PDB entry 4ZAM | X-ray diffraction, 1.42 A resolution | chain A

== Chain A ==
Protein: Beta-lactamase SHV-1
From: Klebsiella pneumoniae
Notes: EC 3.5.2.6
UniProtKB: P0AD64 (BLA1_KLEPN); the author numbering skips numbers that UniProt does not, so the offset changes along the chain: 26-238 = UniProt 22-234; 240-252 = UniProt 235-247; 254-292 = UniProt 248-286
Sequence (265 residues; numbered 26 to 292; 2 numbers in that range are skipped by the numbering (no residue carries them; nothing is unmodelled there); the number before each row is that of its first residue):
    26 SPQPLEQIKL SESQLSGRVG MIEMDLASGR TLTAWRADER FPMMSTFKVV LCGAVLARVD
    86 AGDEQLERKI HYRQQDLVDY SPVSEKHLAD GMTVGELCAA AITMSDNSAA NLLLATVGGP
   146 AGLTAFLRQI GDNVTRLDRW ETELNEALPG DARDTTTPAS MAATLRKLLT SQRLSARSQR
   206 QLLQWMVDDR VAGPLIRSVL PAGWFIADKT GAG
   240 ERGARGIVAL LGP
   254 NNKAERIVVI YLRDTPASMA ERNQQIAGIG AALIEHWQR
Cystine bridges: Cys-77/Cys-123
Glycans and other covalent adducts: NXL104, bound form (NXL) linked to Ser-70
Small-molecule neighbours:
  - cyclohexyl-hexyl-beta-D-maltoside (MA4), molecule 1: Ala-217, Leu-220, Ile-221, Thr-235, Arg-244, Ile-246, Asn-276, Ile-279, Ala-280
  - cyclohexyl-hexyl-beta-D-maltoside (MA4), molecule 2: Ile-221, Val-224, Leu-225, Pro-226, Ile-231, Ile-246, Ala-248, Leu-250, Val-261, Ile-263, Ile-279, Ala-280, Gly-283, Ala-284, Ile-287, Glu-288
  - NXL104, bound form (NXL; (2S,5R)-1-formyl-5-[(sulfooxy)amino]piperidine-2-carboxamide): Met-69, Lys-73, Tyr-105, Ser-130, Asn-132, Glu-166, Asn-170, Val-216, Lys-234, Thr-235, Gly-236, Ala-237, Arg-244
UniProt features mapped onto this chain:
  - active site: Ser-70 (Nucleophile), Glu-168 (Proton acceptor)
  - binding site (a beta-lactam): Lys-73, Ser-130, Glu-166

== Summary ==
Bound to chain A: cyclohexyl-hexyl-beta-D-maltoside. Covalently linked NXL104, bound form: at Ser-70. UniProt
lists active-site residues Ser-70 and Glu-168 and 3 beta-lactam-binding residues.
Chain A is Beta-lactamase SHV-1 (Klebsiella pneumoniae); the structure, Crystal structure of SHV-1
beta-lactamase bound to avibactam, was determined by X-ray diffraction, deposited together with 4ZBE.
